PDB entry 8T00 | electron microscopy, 4.69 A resolution (low resolution: residue-level contacts below are approximate; hydrogen-bond / salt-bridge calls are withheld) | chains G and I of the 6 polymer chains in the assembly

[Chain G]
Molecule: DNA-directed RNA polymerase subunit alpha
Source organism: Escherichia coli
Notes: EC 2.7.7.6
UniProt: A0A5B9AW69 (A0A5B9AW69_ECOLX); numbering as in UniProt (aligned over 4-237)
Chain sequence (234 residues; each row starts with the number of its first residue):
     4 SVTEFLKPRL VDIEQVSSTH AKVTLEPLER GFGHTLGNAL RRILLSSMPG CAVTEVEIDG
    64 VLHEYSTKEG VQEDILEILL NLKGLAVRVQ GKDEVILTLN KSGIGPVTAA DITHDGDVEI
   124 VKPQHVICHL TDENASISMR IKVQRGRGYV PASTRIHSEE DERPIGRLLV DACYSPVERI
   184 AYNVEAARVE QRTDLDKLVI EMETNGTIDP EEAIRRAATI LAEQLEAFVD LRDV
Unresolved in the structure: 4-5, 160-166

[Chain I]
Molecule: DNA-directed RNA polymerase subunit beta
Source organism: Escherichia coli
UniProt: C3SIA7 (C3SIA7_ECOLX); residue numbers follow UniProt; this construct covers 2-1341
Chain sequence (1340 residues; row label = number of the first residue in the row):
     2 VYSYTEKKRI RKDFGKRPQV LDVPYLLSIQ LDSFQKFIEQ DPEGQYGLEA AFRSVFPIQS
    62 YSGNSELQYV SYRLGEPVFD VQECQIRGVT YSAPLRVKLR LVIYEREAPE GTVKDIKEQE
   122 VYMGEIPLMT DNGTFVINGT ERVIVSQLHR SPGVFFDSDK GKTHSSGKVL YNARIIPYRG
   182 SWLDFEFDPK DNLFVRIDRR RKLPATIILR ALNYTTEQIL DLFFEKVIFE IRDNKLQMEL
   242 VPERLRGETA SFDIEANGKV YVEKGRRITA RHIRQLEKDD VKLIEVPVEY IAGKVVAKDY
   302 IDESTGELIC AANMELSLDL LAKLSQSGHK RIETLFTNDL DHGPYISETL RVDPTNDRLS
   362 ALVEIYRMMR PGEPPTREAA ESLFENLFFS EDRYDLSAVG RMKFNRSLLR EEIEGSGILS
   422 KDDIIDVMKK LIDIRNGKGE VDDIDHLGNR RIRSVGEMAE NQFRVGLVRV ERAVKERLSL
   482 GDLDTLMPQD MINAKPISAA VKEFFGSSQL SQFMDQNNPL SEITHKRRIS ALGPGGLTRE
   542 RAGFEVRDVH PTHYGRVCPI ETPEGPNIGL INSLSVYAQT NEYGFLETPY RKVTDGVVTD
   602 EIHYLSAIEE GNYVIAQANS NLDEEGHFVE DLVTCRSKGE SSLFSRDQVD YMDVSTQQVV
   662 SVGASLIPFL EHDDANRALM GANMQRQAVP TLRADKPLVG TGMERAVAVD SGVTAVAKRG
   722 GVVQYVDASR IVIKVNEDEM YPGEAGIDIY NLTKYTRSNQ NTCINQMPCV SLGEPVERGD
   782 VLADGPSTDL GELALGQNMR VAFMPWNGYN FEDSILVSER VVQEDRFTTI HIQELACVSR
   842 DTKLGPEEIT ADIPNVGEAA LSKLDESGIV YIGAEVTGGD ILVGKVTPKG ETQLTPEEKL
   902 LRAIFGEKAS DVKDSSLRVP NGVSGTVIDV QVFTRDGVEK DKRALEIEEM QLKQAKKDLS
   962 EELQILEAGL FSRIRAVLVA GGVEAEKLDK LPRDRWLELG LTDEEKQNQL EQLAEQYDEL
  1022 KHEFEKKLEA KRRKITQGDD LAPGVLKIVK VYLAVKRRIQ PGDKMAGRHG NKGVISKINP
  1082 IEDMPYDENG TPVDIVLNPL GVPSRMNIGQ ILETHLGMAA KGIGDKINAM LKQQQEVAKL
  1142 REFIQRAYDL GADVRQKVDL STFSDEEVMR LAENLRKGMP IATPVFDGAK EAEIKELLKL
  1202 GDLPTSGQIR LYDGRTGEQF ERPVTVGYMY MLKLNHLVDD KMHARSTGSY SLVTQQPLGG
  1262 KAQFGGQRFG EMEVWALEAY GAAYTLQEML TVKSDDVNGR TKMYKNIVDG NHQMEPGMPE
  1322 SFNVLLKEIR SLGINIELED
Unresolved in the structure: 891-912

[Interface between chain G and chain I]
Pairs across the interface (60; chain G residue first):
  His37(G) with Gly1218(I)
  Asn41(G) with Asp1214(I); Gly1215(I); Arg1216(I); Thr1217(I); Gly1218(I)
  Arg44(G) with Tyr1087(I); Gly1091(I); Pro1093(I)
  Arg45(G) with Glu1083(I); Asp1084(I)
  Leu48(G) with Glu1083(I)
  Ser49(G) with Glu1083(I)
  Leu65(G) with Ile873(I)
  His66(G) with Ile873(I); Gly874(I); Ile929(I)
  Tyr68(G) with Tyr756(I); Ile831(I); Ile929(I); Ala1055(I); Lys1057(I)
  Thr70(G) with Ala729(I)
  Lys71(G) with Asp728(I)
  Glu72(G) with Tyr726(I); Asp728(I); Ser730(I)
  Gly73(G) with Tyr726(I); Asp728(I)
  Val74(G) with Asp728(I); Ala729(I)
  Gln75(G) with Val727(I); Asp728(I); Ala729(I); Pro769(I); Val771(I)
  Glu76(G) with Met768(I); Pro769(I)
  Asp77(G) with Tyr756(I); Asn766(I)
  Leu79(G) with Lys1057(I)
  Glu80(G) with Arg694(I)
  Thr134(G) with Tyr726(I); Val727(I); Leu773(I)
  Tyr152(G) with Arg1059(I)
  Pro154(G) with Arg1059(I)
  Ile159(G) with Glu876(I)
  Ile168(G) with Gly874(I)
  Leu172(G) with Glu876(I)
  Asp174(G) with Asp826(I); Arg1059(I)
  Glu181(G) with Arg821(I)
  Arg182(G) with Asn1090(I)
  Ile183(G) with Gly1091(I)
  Ala184(G) with Glu1089(I); Asn1090(I); Gly1091(I)
  Tyr185(G) with Tyr1087(I); Gly1218(I)
Interface residues without a listed pair, chain G (35 interface residues in all): Ser69, Leu83, Ile107, Arg170
Interface residues without a listed pair, chain I (40 interface residues in all): Leu693, Ser772, Val823, Glu825, Val928, Thr1092

[In short]
The interface between chain G and chain I involves 35 residues on one side and 40 on the other.
Chain G is DNA-directed RNA polymerase subunit alpha and chain I is DNA-directed RNA polymerase subunit beta,
both from Escherichia coli; the structure, Reconstituted E. coli RNA polymerase post-termination complex on
negatively-supercoiled DNA: closed duplex DNA (rPTCc), was determined by electron microscopy together with
8SZW, 8T02 and 8T0L from the same study.
